PDB entry 8AZB | X-ray diffraction, 1.40 A resolution | chain A

# Chain A
Name: Dipeptide-binding protein DppE
Source organism: Bacillus subtilis subsp. subtilis str. 168
UniProt: P26906 (DPPE_BACSU); residues 1-521 here correspond to UniProt positions 23-543 (UniProt number = residue number + 22)
Sequence (521 residues; row label = number of the first residue in the row):
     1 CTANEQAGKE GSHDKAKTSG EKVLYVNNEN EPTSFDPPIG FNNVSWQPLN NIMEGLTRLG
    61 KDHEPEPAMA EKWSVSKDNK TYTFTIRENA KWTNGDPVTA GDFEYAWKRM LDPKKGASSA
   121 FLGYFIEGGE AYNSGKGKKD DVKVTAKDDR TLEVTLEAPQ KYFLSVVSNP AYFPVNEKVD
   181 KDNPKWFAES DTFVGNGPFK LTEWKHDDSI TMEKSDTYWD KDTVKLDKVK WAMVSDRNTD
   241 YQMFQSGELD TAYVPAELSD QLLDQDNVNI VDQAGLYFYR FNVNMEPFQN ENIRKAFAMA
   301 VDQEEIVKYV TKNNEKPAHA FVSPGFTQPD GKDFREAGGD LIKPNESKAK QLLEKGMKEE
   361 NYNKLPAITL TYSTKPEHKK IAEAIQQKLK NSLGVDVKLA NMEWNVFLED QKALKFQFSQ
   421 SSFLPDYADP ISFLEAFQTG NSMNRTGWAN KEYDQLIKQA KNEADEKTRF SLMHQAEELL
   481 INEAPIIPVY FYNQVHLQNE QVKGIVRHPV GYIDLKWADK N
Not modelled in the structure: 1-20
UniProt features mapped onto this chain:
  - lipidation: Cys1 (N-palmitoyl cysteine)
From the paper describing this entry:
  - conformationally variable residues (domain motion): Gln273 to Tyr277, Tyr492 to Gln494

# Overview
From the paper: conformational variability at Gln273 and Tyr492.
Chain A is Dipeptide-binding protein DppE (Bacillus subtilis subsp. subtilis str. 168); the structure, Crystal
Structure of the peptide binding protein DppE from Bacillus subtilis in the unliganded state, was determined
by X-ray diffraction together with 8ARE, 8ARN and 8AY0 from the same study.
